6DZT - chains G and I of the 12 polymer chains in the assembly; structure by electron microscopy, 2.99 A resolution.

Chain G:
Molecule: Histone H2A
Source organism: Drosophila melanogaster
UniProt: P84051 (H2A_DROME); residues 1-124 here = UniProt positions 1-124
Sequence (124 residues; numbered 1 to 124; the number before each row is that of its first residue):
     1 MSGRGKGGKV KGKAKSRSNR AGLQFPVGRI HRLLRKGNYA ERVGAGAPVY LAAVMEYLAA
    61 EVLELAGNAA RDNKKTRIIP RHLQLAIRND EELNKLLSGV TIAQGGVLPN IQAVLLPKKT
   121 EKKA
Not modelled in the structure: 1-13, 120-124
Curated features (UniProtKB/Swiss-Prot):
  - modified residue: Ser2 (N-acetylserine), Lys36 (N6-succinyllysine), Gln104 (N5-methylglutamine), Thr120 (Phosphothreonine)
  - cross-link: Lys119 (Glycyl lysine isopeptide (Lys-Gly) (interchain with G-Cter in ubiquitin))

Chain I:
Molecule: 147-nt DNA strand
Sequence (147 nucleotides; numbered 1 to 147; the number before each row is that of its first residue):
     1 ATCGGATGTA TATATCTGAC ACGTGCCTGG AGACTAGGGA GTAATCCCCT TGGCGGTTAA
    61 AACGCGGGGG ACAGCGCGTA CGTGCGTTTA AGCGGTGCTA GAGCTGTCTA CGACCAATTG
   121 AGCGGCCTCG GCACCGGGAT TCTCGAT

Chain G / chain I interface:
Contacting residue pairs - 14 pairs, chain G then chain I:
  Arg29(G) - DG122(I)  phosphate contact
  Arg29(G) - DC123(I)  salt bridge to the phosphate
  Arg35(G) - DA113(I)  phosphate contact
  Arg42(G) - DG112(I)  hydrogen bond to the sugar
  Arg42(G) - DA113(I)  phosphate contact
  Val43(G) - DG112(I)  sugar contact
  Val43(G) - DA113(I)  hydrogen bond to the phosphate
  Gly44(G) - DG112(I)  phosphate contact
  Ala45(G) - DG112(I)  phosphate contact
  Lys75(G) - DC132(I)  phosphate contact
  Thr76(G) - DG131(I)  sugar contact
  Thr76(G) - DC132(I)  hydrogen bond to the phosphate
  Arg77(G) - DG131(I)  hydrogen bond to the sugar
  Arg77(G) - DC132(I)  hydrogen bond to the phosphate
Other interface residues (no listed pair), chain G (11 interface residues in all): Glu41, Lys74
Other interface residues (no listed pair), chain I (7 interface residues in all): DA133

Summary:
The interface between chain G and chain I involves 11 residues on one side and 7 on the other; the contacts
include 5 hydrogen bonds and 1 salt bridge. Polar contacts include Arg42(G)-DG112(I), Arg77(G)-DG131(I) and
Val43(G)-DA113(I).
Here chain G is Histone H2A (Drosophila melanogaster) and chain I is a 147-nt DNA strand. Entry 6DZT (Cryo-EM
structure of nucleosome in complex with a single chain antibody fragment) was determined by electron
microscopy, deposited together with 6E0C, 6E0P and 6O1D.
